5O35 - chains A and B of the 3 polymer chains in the assembly; structure by X-ray diffraction, 4.20 A resolution (low resolution: residue-level contacts below are approximate; hydrogen-bond / salt-bridge calls are withheld).

Chain A:
Protein: Complement C3
Organism: Homo sapiens
UniProt: P01024 (CO3_HUMAN); residue numbers follow UniProt; this construct covers 23-667
Sequence (645 residues; row label = number of the first residue in the row):
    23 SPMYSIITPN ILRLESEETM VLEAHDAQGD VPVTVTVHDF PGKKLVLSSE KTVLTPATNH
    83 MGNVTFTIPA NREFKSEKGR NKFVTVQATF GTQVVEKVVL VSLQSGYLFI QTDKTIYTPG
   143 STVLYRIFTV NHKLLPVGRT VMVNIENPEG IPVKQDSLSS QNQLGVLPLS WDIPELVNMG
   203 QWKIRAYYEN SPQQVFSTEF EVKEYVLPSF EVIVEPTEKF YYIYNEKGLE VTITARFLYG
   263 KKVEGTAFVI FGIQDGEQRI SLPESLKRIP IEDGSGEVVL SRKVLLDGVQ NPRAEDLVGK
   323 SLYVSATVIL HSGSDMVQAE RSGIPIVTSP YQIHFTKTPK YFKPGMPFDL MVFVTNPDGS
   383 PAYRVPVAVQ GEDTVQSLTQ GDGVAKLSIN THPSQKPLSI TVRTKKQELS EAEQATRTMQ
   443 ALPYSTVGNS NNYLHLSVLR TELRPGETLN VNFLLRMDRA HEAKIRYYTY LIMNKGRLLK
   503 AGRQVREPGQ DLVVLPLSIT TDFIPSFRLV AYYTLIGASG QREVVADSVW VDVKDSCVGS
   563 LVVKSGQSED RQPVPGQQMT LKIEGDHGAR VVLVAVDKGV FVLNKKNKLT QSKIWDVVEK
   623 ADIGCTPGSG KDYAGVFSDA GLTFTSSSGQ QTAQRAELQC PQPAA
Disordered / not traced: 665-667
Disulfides: Cys627-Cys662
UniProt features mapped onto this chain:
  - site: Ser541, Gly542 (Microbial infection: Cleavage)
  - modified residue (Phosphoserine): Ser38, Ser70, Ser297, Ser303
  - glycosylation: Asn85 (N-linked (GlcNAc...) asparagine)
  - natural variant: Arg102 (R102G: In allele C3F), Lys155 (K155Q: In ARMD9), Asp549 (D549N: In C3D), Arg592 (R592Q: In AHUS5; R592W: In AHUS5), Phe603 (F603V: In AHUS5)

Chain B:
Protein: Complement C3
Organism: Homo sapiens
UniProt: P01024 (CO3_HUMAN); residue numbers follow UniProt; this construct covers 749-1663
Sequence (915 residues; each row starts with the number of its first residue):
   749 SNLDEDIIAE ENIVSRSEFP ESWLWNVEDL KEPPKNGIST KLMNIFLKDS ITTWEILAVS
   809 MSDKKGICVA DPFEVTVMQD FFIDLRLPYS VVRNEQVEIR AVLYNYRQNQ ELKVRVELLH
   869 NPAFCSLATT KRRHQQTVTI PPKSSLSVPY VIVPLKTGLQ EVEVKAAVYH HFISDGVRKS
   929 LKVVPEGIRM NKTVAVRTLD PERLGREGVQ KEDIPPADLS DQVPDTESET RILLQGTPVA
   989 QMTEDAVDAE RLKHLIVTPS GCGEQNMIGM TPTVIAVHYL DETEQWEKFG LEKRQGALEL
  1049 IKKGYTQQLA FRQPSSAFAA FVKRAPSTWL TAYVVKVFSL AVNLIAIDSQ VLCGAVKWLI
  1109 LEKQKPDGVF QEDAPVIHQE MIGGLRNNNE KDMALTAFVL ISLQEAKDIC EEQVNSLPGS
  1169 ITKAGDFLEA NYMNLQRSYT VAIAGYALAQ MGRLKGPLLN KFLTTAKDKN RWEDPGKQLY
  1229 NVEATSYALL ALLQLKDFDF VPPVVRWLNE QRYYGGGYGS TQATFMVFQA LAQYQKDAPD
  1289 HQELNLDVSL QLPSRSSKIT HRIHWESASL LRSEETKENE GFTVTAEGKG QGTLSVVTMY
  1349 HAKAKDQLTC NKFDLKVTIK PAPETEKRPQ DAKNTMILEI CTRYRGDQDA TMSILDISMM
  1409 TGFAPDTDDL KQLANGVDRY ISKYELDKAF SDRNTLIIYL DKVSHSEDDC LAFKVHQYFN
  1469 VELIQPGAVK VYAYYNLEES CTRFYHPEKE DGKLNKLCRD ELCRCAEENC FIQKSDDKVT
  1529 LEERLDKACE PGVDYVYKTR LVKVQLSNDF DEYIMAIEQT IKSGSDEVQV GQQRTFISPI
  1589 KCREALKLEE KKHYLMWGLS SDFWGEKPNL SYIIGKDTWV EHWPEEDECQ DEENQKQCQD
  1649 LGAFTESMVV FGCPN
Disordered / not traced: 749-751
Disulfides: Cys1101-Cys1158, Cys1358-Cys1489, Cys1389-Cys1458, Cys1506-Cys1511, Cys1518-Cys1590, Cys1537-Cys1661, Cys1637-Cys1646
Covalent attachments: N-acetylglucosamine (NAG) linked to Asn939
UniProt features mapped onto this chain:
  - region: Glu1634 to Phe1659 (Interaction with CFP/properdin)
  - site: Arg954, Glu955 (Cleavage), Arg1303, Ser1304 (Cleavage), Arg1320, Ser1321 (Cleavage), Asn1663 (Coordinates Mg(2+) for interaction with Complement factor B Bb fragment (CFB))
  - modified residue (Phosphoserine): Ser968, Ser1321, Ser1573
  - glycosylation (N-linked (GlcNAc...) asparagine): Asn939, Asn1617
  - cross-link: Cys1010 to Gln1013 (Isoglutamyl cysteine thioester (Cys-Gln))
  - natural variant: Arg1042 (R1042L: In AHUS5), Ala1094 (A1094V: In AHUS5), Asp1115 (D1115N: In AHUS5), Cys1158 (C1158W: In AHUS5), Gln1161 (Q1161K: In AHUS5), His1464 (H1464D: In AHUS5)
  - mutagenesis: Asp1029 (D1029A: Minor effect on binding of C3d to CR2), Glu1030 (E1030A: Impaired binding of C3d to CR2), Glu1032 (E1032A: Impaired binding of C3d to CR2), Glu1035 (E1035A: No effect on binding of C3d to CR2), Arg1042 (R1042M: Impaired binding of C3d to CR2), Ile1108 to Leu1109 (Impaired binding of C3d to CR2; when associated with A-1163), Glu1110 (E1110A: No effect on binding of C3d to CR2), Asp1115 (D1115A: No effect on binding of C3d to CR2), Asp1121 (D1121A: No effect on binding of C3d to CR2), Asp1140 (D1140A: No effect on binding of C3d to CR2), Glu1153 (E1153A: Impaired binding of C3d to CR2), Asp1156 (D1156A: Impaired binding of C3d to CR2), 4 further mutagenesis entries in UniProt
From the paper describing this entry:
  - disease-associated variants - V1658A (citing earlier work)

How chain A and chain B interact:
Inter-chain disulfides: Cys559(A)-Cys816(B)
Pairs across the interface (211):
  Phe62(A) with Trp1034(B); Leu1039(B)
  Pro63(A) with Asp1029(B); Arg1042(B)
  Arg102(A) with Glu1032(B); Gln1033(B); Glu1035(B)
  Asn103(A) with Glu1035(B)
  Lys104(A) with Glu1032(B)
  Phe105(A) with Leu1039(B)
  Glu118(A) with Gln1043(B)
  Lys119(A) with Glu1040(B)
  Val120(A) with Leu1039(B)
  Gln133(A) with Trp773(B)
  Asp135(A) with Ser770(B); Trp773(B)
  Lys136(A) with Glu769(B); Ser770(B)
  Pro141(A) with Lys930(B)
  Leu146(A) with Trp773(B)
  Tyr147(A) with Trp773(B)
  Arg148(A) with Trp773(B)
  Phe150(A) with Val807(B); Met809(B)
  Val152(A) with Met809(B)
  Leu156(A) with Gly814(B); Ile815(B)
  Leu157(A) with Asp811(B)
  Pro158(A) with Met809(B); Ser810(B); Asp811(B)
  Ile173(A) with Gln983(B); Ser1317(B); Leu1319(B)
  Pro174(A) with Ser1317(B); Leu1318(B); Leu1319(B)
  Val175(A) with Leu1318(B)
  Lys176(A) with Leu1318(B)
  Gln177(A) with Ser1315(B)
  Leu186(A) with Met809(B)
  Gly187(A) with Met809(B)
  Glu197(A) with Lys930(B)
  Leu198(A) with Glu977(B); Arg979(B)
  Glu226(A) with Tyr837(B); Arg937(B)
  Tyr227(A) with Glu769(B); Tyr837(B)
  Val228(A) with Leu835(B); Tyr837(B)
  Leu229(A) with Glu769(B); Arg834(B)
  Ser231(A) with Arg834(B)
  Phe259(A) with Tyr852(B)
  Leu260(A) with Thr800(B); Thr801(B)
  Tyr261(A) with Ile799(B); Thr801(B); Met826(B); Tyr852(B); Tyr854(B)
  Lys263(A) with Tyr854(B)
  Thr268(A) with Tyr1447(B)
  Phe270(A) with Met1400(B); Tyr1447(B); Tyr1482(B)
  Ile272(A) with Tyr1482(B)
  Leu288(A) with Tyr1482(B)
  Arg290(A) with Met1400(B); Tyr1428(B); Asp1449(B)
  Thr329(A) with Tyr1482(B)
  Ile331(A) with Ile1402(B); Tyr1480(B)
  Leu332(A) with Ile1445(B)
  His333(A) with Ser1430(B); Tyr1432(B); Glu1433(B); Ile1445(B)
  Ser334(A) with Arg848(B)
  Gly335(A) with Arg848(B); Asp1404(B); Ile1445(B)
  Ser336(A) with Arg848(B); Val850(B); Ser895(B)
  Asp337(A) with Arg834(B)
  Met338(A) with Tyr1480(B); Tyr1482(B)
  Gln340(A) with Tyr1482(B); Tyr1483(B)
  Cys559(A) with Cys816(B), disulfide
  Val560(A) with Lys813(B)
  Gly561(A) with Lys813(B)
  Leu563(A) with Ala806(B); Val807(B); Ser808(B); Cys816(B); Ala818(B)
  Val565(A) with Ala806(B); Phe821(B)
  Lys566(A) with Phe821(B)
  Ser567(A) with Phe821(B)
  Pro575(A) with Leu795(B); Val823(B); Thr824(B); Val825(B); Met826(B)
  Val576(A) with Leu795(B); Val825(B); Met826(B)
  Pro577(A) with Lys796(B); Asp797(B); Ile799(B); Val825(B); Met826(B); Gln827(B)
  Gly578(A) with Leu795(B); Lys796(B)
  Gln579(A) with Leu795(B)
  Gln580(A) with Asn792(B); Ile793(B)
  Met581(A) with Met791(B); Asn792(B); Ile793(B); Val823(B)
  Thr582(A) with Met791(B); Asn792(B)
  Leu583(A) with Lys789(B); Leu790(B); Met791(B); Ile804(B); Phe821(B)
  Lys584(A) with Thr788(B); Leu790(B)
  Ile585(A) with Ser787(B); Thr788(B); Lys789(B)
  Glu586(A) with Ile786(B); Thr788(B)
  Gly587(A) with Leu778(B); Ile786(B); Ser787(B)
  Asp588(A) with Leu778(B); Lys813(B)
  His589(A) with Leu778(B); Glu780(B); Pro782(B); Gly785(B); Ser787(B)
  Gly590(A) with Leu778(B)
  Ala591(A) with Asp777(B); Leu778(B); Met809(B); Ser810(B)
  Arg592(A) with Val775(B); Glu776(B); Asp777(B); Val807(B); Ser808(B); Met809(B)
  Val593(A) with Val775(B); Glu776(B); Val807(B); Ser808(B)
  Val594(A) with Asn774(B); Val775(B); Leu805(B); Ala806(B); Val807(B)
  Leu595(A) with Leu772(B); Trp773(B); Asn774(B); Met791(B); Leu805(B); Ala806(B)
  Val596(A) with Trp771(B); Leu772(B); Trp773(B); Glu803(B); Ile804(B); Leu805(B)
  Ala597(A) with Ser770(B); Trp771(B); Leu772(B); Glu803(B)
  Val598(A) with Glu769(B); Trp802(B); Glu803(B)
  Asp599(A) with Glu769(B); Thr800(B); Thr801(B); Trp802(B)
  Lys600(A) with Thr801(B); Glu822(B)
  Phe603(A) with Glu803(B)
  Lys610(A) with Glu803(B)
  Leu611(A) with Leu805(B); Val817(B)
  Thr612(A) with Val817(B)
  Gln613(A) with Ile815(B); Cys816(B); Val817(B)
  Ile616(A) with Ile815(B); Val817(B)
  Gln656(A) with Glu1035(B); Gly1038(B); Leu1039(B); Glu1040(B)
  Ala658(A) with Glu1035(B)
Interface residues without a listed pair, chain A (105 interface residues in all): Ser98, Glu99, Thr140, Val188, Val199, Met201, Pro230, Ser562, Val602, Gln653
Interface residues without a listed pair, chain B (107 interface residues in all): Arg764, Lys779, Phe794, Ser798, Lys812, Phe830, Asp832, Pro836, Thr1031, Gln1283, Glu1314, Met1347, Thr1399, Thr1443, Leu1448, Asn1484, Leu1485

In short:
105 residues of chain A face 107 of chain B across their interface; the contacts include 1 disulfide bond.
N-acetylglucosamine is covalently linked to Asn939(B). Curated annotation (UniProt) lists 17 mutagenesis sites
on chain B.
Chain A is Complement C3 and chain B is Complement C3, both from Homo sapiens; the structure, Structure of
complement proteins complex, was determined by X-ray diffraction, deposited together with 5O32.
